7AO8 - chains D and A of the 5 polymer chains in the assembly; structure by electron microscopy, 4.50 A resolution (low resolution: residue-level contacts below are approximate; hydrogen-bond / salt-bridge calls are withheld).

# Chain D (and A)
Molecule: Metastasis-associated protein MTA1
Organism: Homo sapiens
Notes: chain A of this document is another copy of the same molecule, construct and numbering; everything in this record applies to it too
UniProt: Q13330 (MTA1_HUMAN); residues 1-715 here = UniProt positions 1-715
Amino-acid sequence (715 residues; row label = number of the first residue in the row):
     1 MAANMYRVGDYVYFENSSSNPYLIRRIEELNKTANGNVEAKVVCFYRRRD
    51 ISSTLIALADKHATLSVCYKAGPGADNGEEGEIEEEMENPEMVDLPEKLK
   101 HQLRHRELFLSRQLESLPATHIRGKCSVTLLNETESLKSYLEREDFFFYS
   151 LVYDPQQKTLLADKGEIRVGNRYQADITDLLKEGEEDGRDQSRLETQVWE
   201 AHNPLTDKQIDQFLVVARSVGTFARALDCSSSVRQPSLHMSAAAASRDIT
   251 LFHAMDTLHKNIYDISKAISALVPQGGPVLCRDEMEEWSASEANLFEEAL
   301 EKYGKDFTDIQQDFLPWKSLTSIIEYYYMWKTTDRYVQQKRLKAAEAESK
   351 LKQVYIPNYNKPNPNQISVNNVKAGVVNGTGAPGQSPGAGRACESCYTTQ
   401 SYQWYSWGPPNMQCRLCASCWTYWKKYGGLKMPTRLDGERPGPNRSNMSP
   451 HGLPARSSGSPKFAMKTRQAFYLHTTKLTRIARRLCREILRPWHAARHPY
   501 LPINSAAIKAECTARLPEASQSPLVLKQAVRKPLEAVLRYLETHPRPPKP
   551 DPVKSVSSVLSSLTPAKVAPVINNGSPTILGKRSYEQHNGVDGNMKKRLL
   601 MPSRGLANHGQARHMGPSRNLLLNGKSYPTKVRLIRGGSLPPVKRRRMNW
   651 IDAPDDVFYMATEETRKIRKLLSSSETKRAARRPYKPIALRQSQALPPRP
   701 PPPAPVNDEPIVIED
Disordered / not traced: 1-8, 53-100, 161, 164, 229-236, 341-715
Residues lining bound ligands: inositol hexakisphosphate (IHP): K305, Y327, Y328, K331, Y336
Curated features (UniProtKB/Swiss-Prot):
  - zinc finger: C393 to C420 (GATA-type)
  - region: D656 to K686 (Interaction with RBBP4)
  - motif: P545 to P552 (SH3-binding), L696 to P705 (SH3-binding), I711 to D715 (SUMO interaction motif 1 (SIM))
  - modified residue: S386 (Phosphoserine), S446 (Phosphoserine), S449 (Phosphoserine), S522 (Phosphoserine), T564 (Phosphothreonine), S576 (Phosphoserine), T578 (Phosphothreonine), K626 (N6-acetyllysine), S639 (Phosphoserine)
  - cross-link (Glycyl lysine isopeptide (Lys-Gly)): K182 (interchain with G-Cter in ubiquitin), K509 (interchain with G-Cter in SUMO2 and SUMO3), K549 (interchain with G-Cter in SUMO2), K626 (interchain with G-Cter in ubiquitin)
  - mutagenesis: K182 (K182A: Reduced ubiquitination. Significant reduction in ubiquitination; when associated with A-626), K509 (K509R: Reduced sumoylation and transcriptional corepressor activity), K626 (K626A: Loss of acetylation and transcriptional coactivator activity. Reduced ubiquitination. Significant reduction in ubiquitination; when associated with A-182), I711 to I713 (Significant loss of interaction with SUMO1 and SUMO2 and reduced transcriptional corepressor activity)

# Chain D / chain A interface
Contacting residue pairs - 38 pairs, chain D then chain A:
  K208(D) - P274(A)
  K208(D) - Q275(A)
  Q212(D) - S270(A)
  Q212(D) - V273(A)
  Q212(D) - P274(A)
  V215(D) - F223(A)
  V215(D) - V273(A)
  V215(D) - G276(A)
  V216(D) - V216(A)
  V216(D) - I269(A)
  S219(D) - S219(A)
  S219(D) - V220(A)
  S219(D) - F223(A)
  V220(D) - S219(A)
  T222(D) - T222(A)
  T222(D) - F223(A)
  F223(D) - V215(A)
  F223(D) - S219(A)
  F223(D) - T222(A)
  R225(D) - L238(A)
  A226(D) - L238(A)
  S237(D) - L238(A)
  L238(D) - R225(A)
  L238(D) - A226(A)
  L238(D) - S237(A)
  L238(D) - S241(A)
  S241(D) - L238(A)
  I265(D) - S266(A)
  S266(D) - I265(A)
  I269(D) - V216(A)
  I269(D) - I269(A)
  S270(D) - Q212(A)
  V273(D) - Q212(A)
  V273(D) - V215(A)
  P274(D) - K208(A)
  P274(D) - Q212(A)
  Q275(D) - K208(A)
  G276(D) - V215(A)
Also at the interface, not in a pair above, chain D (25 interface residues in all): Q209, R218, A242, S246
Also at the interface, not in a pair above, chain A (25 interface residues in all): Q209, R218, A242, S246

# Summary
The chain D/chain A interface involves 25 residues from each chain. Bound to chain D: inositol
hexakisphosphate. From UniProt: 6 mutagenesis sites on chain D.
Both chains are Metastasis-associated protein MTA1 (Homo sapiens). Entry 7AO8 (Structure of the
MTA1/HDAC1/MBD2 NURD deacetylase complex) was determined by electron microscopy together with 7AO9 and 7AOA
from the same study.
